5JDC - chains B and C of the 4 polymer chains in the assembly; structure by X-ray diffraction, 1.78 A resolution.

[Chain B]
Name: Pteridine reductase
Source organism: Trypanosoma brucei brucei
Reference sequence: O76290 (O76290_TRYBB); residue numbers follow UniProt; this construct covers 1-268
Chain sequence (288 residues; numbered -19 to 268; the number before each row is that of its first residue; numbers below 1 keep their minus sign (Met-19 is residue -19)):
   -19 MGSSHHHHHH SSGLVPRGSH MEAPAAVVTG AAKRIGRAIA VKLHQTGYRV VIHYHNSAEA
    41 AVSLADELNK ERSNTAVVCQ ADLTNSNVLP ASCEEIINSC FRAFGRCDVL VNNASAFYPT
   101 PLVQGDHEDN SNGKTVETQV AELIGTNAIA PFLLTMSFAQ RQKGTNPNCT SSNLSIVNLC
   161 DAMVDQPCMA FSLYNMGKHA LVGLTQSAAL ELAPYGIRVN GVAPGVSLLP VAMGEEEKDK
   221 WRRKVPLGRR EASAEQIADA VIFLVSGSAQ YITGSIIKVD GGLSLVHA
Not modelled in the structure: -19 to 1, 104-113, 143-152, 211
Sequence notes: initiating methionine (-19); expression tag (-18 to 0)
Modified / non-standard residues: Cys168 (S-oxy cysteine; CSX)
Residues lining bound ligands:
  - NP-13 (6JP; (2S)-5,7-dihydroxy-2-(3-hydroxy-4-methoxyphenyl)-2,3-dihydro-4H-1-benzopyran-4-one): Arg14, Ser95, Phe97, Asp161, Met163, Gln166, Pro167, Cys168, Tyr174, Gly205, Leu208, Leu209, Pro210, Trp221
  - NADP (NAP; NADP nicotinamide-adenine-dinucleotide phosphate): Gly10, Lys13, Arg14, Ile15, Gly16, His33, Tyr34, His35, Asn36, Ser37, Ala61, Asp62, Leu63, Thr64, Asn93, Ala94, Ser95, Ala96, Thr126, Asn127, Leu159, Cys160, Asp161, Tyr174, Lys178, Pro204, Gly205, Val206, Ser207, Leu208
From the paper describing this entry:
  - binding site for NP-13: Arg14, Ser95, Phe97, Asp161, Cys168, Tyr174, Asn175, Leu208, Trp221, His267
  - post-translational modification sites: Cys168

[Chain C]
Name: Pteridine reductase
Source organism: Trypanosoma brucei brucei
Reference sequence: O76290 (O76290_TRYBB); residue numbers follow UniProt; this construct covers 1-268
Chain sequence (288 residues; numbered -19 to 268; the number before each row is that of its first residue; numbers below 1 keep their minus sign (Met-19 is residue -19)):
   -19 MGSSHHHHHH SSGLVPRGSH MEAPAAVVTG AAKRIGRAIA VKLHQTGYRV VIHYHNSAEA
    41 AVSLADELNK ERSNTAVVCQ ADLTNSNVLP ASCEEIINSC FRAFGRCDVL VNNASAFYPT
   101 PLVQGDHEDN SNGKTVETQV AELIGTNAIA PFLLTMSFAQ RQKGTNPNCT SSNLSIVNLC
   161 DAMVDQPCMA FSLYNMGKHA LVGLTQSAAL ELAPYGIRVN GVAPGVSLLP VAMGEEEKDK
   221 WRRKVPLGRR EASAEQIADA VIFLVSGSAQ YITGSIIKVD GGLSLVHA
Not modelled in the structure: -19 to 1, 104-113, 143-152, 208, 211-215, 231-232
Sequence notes: initiating methionine (-19); expression tag (-18 to 0)
Modified / non-standard residues: Cys59 (cysteinesulfonic acid; OCS); Cys168 (S-oxy cysteine; CSX)
Residues lining bound ligands:
  - NP-13 (6JP; (2S)-5,7-dihydroxy-2-(3-hydroxy-4-methoxyphenyl)-2,3-dihydro-4H-1-benzopyran-4-one): Arg14, Ser95, Phe97, Asp161, Met163, Gln166, Pro167, Cys168, Tyr174, Gly205, Val206, Ser207, Leu209, Pro210, Trp221
  - NADP (NAP; NADP nicotinamide-adenine-dinucleotide phosphate): Gly10, Lys13, Arg14, Ile15, Gly16, His33, Tyr34, His35, Asn36, Ser37, Ala61, Asp62, Leu63, Thr64, Asn93, Ala94, Ser95, Ala96, Thr126, Asn127, Leu159, Cys160, Asp161, Tyr174, Lys178, Pro204, Gly205, Val206, Ser207

[Interface between chain B and chain C]
Residue-residue contacts (22; chain B residue first):
  Met163(B) with His267(C)
  Asp165(B) with Leu265(C)
  Gln166(B) with Gln166(C); Ser264(C); Leu265(C); His267(C)
  Pro167(B) with Leu265(C); His267(C)
  Trp221(B) with His267(C)
  Lys224(B) with Ala268(C), hydrogen bond (side chain-backbone)
  Ser264(B) with Gln166(C)
  Leu265(B) with Asp165(C); Gln166(C); Pro167(C)
  Val266(B) with Ala268(C), hydrophobic
  His267(B) with Met163(C); Gln166(C); Pro167(C); Trp221(C); Ala268(C)
  Ala268(B) with Lys224(C), hydrogen bond (backbone-side chain); Val266(C), hydrophobic
Also at the interface, not in a pair above, chain B (12 interface residues in all): Cys168
Also at the interface, not in a pair above, chain C (13 interface residues in all): Cys168, Leu263

[Overview]
Chain B and chain C form an interface of 12 and 13 residues respectively; the contacts include 2 hydrogen
bonds. Polar pairs include Lys224(B)-Ala268(C) and Ala268(B)-Lys224(C). Ligands of chain B: NADP and NP-13.
From the paper: a binding site for NP-13 at Arg14(B), Ser95(B) and Phe97(B) among others; a modification site
at Cys168(B).
Here chain B is Pteridine reductase and chain C is Pteridine reductase, both from Trypanosoma brucei brucei.
Entry 5JDC (Trypanosoma brucei PTR1 in complex with inhibitor NP-13 (Hesperetin)) was determined by X-ray
diffraction together with 5JCJ, 5JCX and 5JDI from the same study.
